Entry 4XC7 (X-ray diffraction, 3.45 A resolution); this record covers chains A and B.

== Chain A (and B) ==
Molecule: Isobutyryl-CoA mutase fused
From: Ralstonia metallidurans (strain CH34 / ATCC 43123 / DSM 2839)
Notes: EC 5.4.99.13; chain B of this document is another copy of the same molecule, construct and numbering; everything in this record applies to it too
UniProtKB: Q1LRY0 (Q1LRY0_RALME); numbering as in UniProt (aligned over 1-1093)
Chain sequence (1113 residues; numbered -19 to 1093; the number before each row is that of its first residue; numbers below 1 keep their minus sign (Met-19 is residue -19)):
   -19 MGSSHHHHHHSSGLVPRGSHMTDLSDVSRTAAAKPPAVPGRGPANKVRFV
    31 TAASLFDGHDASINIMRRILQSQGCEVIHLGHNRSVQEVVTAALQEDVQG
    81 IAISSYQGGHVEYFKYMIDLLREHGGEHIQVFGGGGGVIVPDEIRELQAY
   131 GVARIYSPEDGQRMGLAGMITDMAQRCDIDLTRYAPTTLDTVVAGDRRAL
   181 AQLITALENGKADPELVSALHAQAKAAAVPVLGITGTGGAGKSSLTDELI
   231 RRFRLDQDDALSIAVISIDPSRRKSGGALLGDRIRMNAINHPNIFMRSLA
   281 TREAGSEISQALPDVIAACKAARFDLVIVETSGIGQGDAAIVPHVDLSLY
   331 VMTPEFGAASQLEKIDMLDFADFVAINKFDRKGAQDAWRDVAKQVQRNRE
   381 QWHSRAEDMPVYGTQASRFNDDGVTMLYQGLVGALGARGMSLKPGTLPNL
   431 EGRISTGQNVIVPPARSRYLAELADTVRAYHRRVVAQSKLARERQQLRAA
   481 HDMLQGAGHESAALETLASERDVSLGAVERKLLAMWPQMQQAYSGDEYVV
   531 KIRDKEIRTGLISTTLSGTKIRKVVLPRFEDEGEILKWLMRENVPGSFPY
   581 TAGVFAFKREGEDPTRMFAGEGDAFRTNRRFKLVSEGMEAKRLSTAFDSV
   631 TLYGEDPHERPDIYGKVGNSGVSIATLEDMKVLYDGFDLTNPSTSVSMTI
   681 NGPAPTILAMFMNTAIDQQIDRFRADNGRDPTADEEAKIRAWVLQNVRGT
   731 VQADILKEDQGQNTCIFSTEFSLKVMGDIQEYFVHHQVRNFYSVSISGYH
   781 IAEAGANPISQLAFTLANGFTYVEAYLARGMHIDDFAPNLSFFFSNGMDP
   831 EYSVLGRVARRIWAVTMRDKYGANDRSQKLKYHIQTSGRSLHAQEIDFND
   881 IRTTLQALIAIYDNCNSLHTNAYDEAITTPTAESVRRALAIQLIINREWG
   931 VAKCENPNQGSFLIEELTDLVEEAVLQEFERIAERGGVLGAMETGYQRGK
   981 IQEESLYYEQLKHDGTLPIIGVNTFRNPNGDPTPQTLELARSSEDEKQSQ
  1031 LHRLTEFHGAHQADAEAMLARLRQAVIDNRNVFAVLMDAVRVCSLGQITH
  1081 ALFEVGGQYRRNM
Disordered / not traced: -19 to 21, 286-287, 314-316, 530-535, 1013-1020 (chain B: -19 to 21, 531-533, 1013-1018)
Differences from the reference sequence: initiating methionine (-19); expression tag (-18 to 0)
Small-molecule neighbours: Butyryl Coenzyme A (BCO): Phe585, Phe587, Lys588, Arg589, Glu592, Arg596, Phe598, Arg622, Ser624, Ser675, Ser677, Thr679, Arg728, Thr730, Gln732, Tyr772, Tyr779, His780, Ser821, Phe823, Arg856, Lys861, Tyr862, His863, Gln865, Asn896, Ser897
Swiss-Prot annotation at these positions:
  - binding site (adenosylcob(III)alamin): His39
  - binding site (GTP): Gly219 to Ser224, Arg265, Asn357 to Asp360, Glu973, Asn1092
  - binding site (Mg(2+)): Ser223, Ile248, Asp249, Asp262, Glu310, Thr311
  - binding site (substrate): Phe587, Arg622, Arg728, Tyr772, Ser821, Arg856, Lys861
  - mutagenesis: Phe598 (F598A: Switches the substrate specificity and enhances the catalytic efficiency of the isovaleryl-CoA mutase over the native isobutyryl-CoA mutase activity about 4000-fold ...)
What the authors report for this chain:
  - conformationally variable residues (order/disorder transition): Arg252 to Gly256, Thr281 to Ala291, Ser312 to Asp318
  - catalytic residues: Asp249, Arg265 (proposed by the authors, not directly observed)

== How chain A and chain B interact ==
Pairs across the interface - 166 pairs, chain A then chain B:
  Arg472(A) with Glu560(B)
  Glu473(A) with Met483(B)
  Gln476(A) with Gln476(B); Ala479(B)
  Leu477(A) with Ala480(B), hydrophobic; Met483(B), hydrophobic
  Ala479(A) with Gln476(B)
  Ala480(A) with Leu477(B), hydrophobic; Ala480(B), hydrophobic; Leu494(B), hydrophobic
  Met483(A) with Glu473(B); Leu477(B), hydrophobic; Leu497(B); Arg501(B)
  Leu484(A) with Ala493(B); Leu494(B), hydrophobic; Leu497(B), hydrophobic
  Ala487(A) with Leu497(B), hydrophobic
  His489(A) with Ala493(B)
  Ser491(A) with Ser491(B)
  Ala493(A) with His489(B)
  Leu497(A) with Met483(B); Leu484(B), hydrophobic; Ala487(B), hydrophobic
  Arg501(A) with Met483(B)
  Thr545(A) with Pro830(B); Glu831(B), hydrogen bond
  Leu546(A) with Asp829(B); Tyr987(B), hydrophobic; Tyr988(B), hydrophobic; Leu991(B), hydrophobic
  Ser547(A) with Asn787(B), hydrogen bond; Pro788(B); Ile789(B); Glu831(B), hydrogen bond
  Thr549(A) with Ile789(B); Glu831(B), hydrogen bond; Leu950(B)
  Lys550(A) with Leu950(B)
  Ile551(A) with Pro830(B), hydrophobic; Leu947(B), hydrophobic
  Arg552(A) with Glu946(B), salt bridge
  Val555(A) with Phe942(B); Glu946(B)
  Pro557(A) with Phe942(B), hydrophobic
  Arg558(A) with Glu564(B); Lys567(B); Glu946(B); Asp949(B), salt bridge
  Phe559(A) with Phe559(B), hydrophobic; Glu564(B); Phe942(B), hydrophobic
  Glu560(A) with Arg472(B); Glu564(B), hydrogen bond (backbone-side chain)
  Asp561(A) with Asp561(B)
  Glu564(A) with Arg558(B); Phe559(B); Glu560(B), hydrogen bond (side chain-backbone)
  Lys567(A) with Arg558(B)
  Trp568(A) with Phe942(B)
  Asn787(A) with Ser547(B), hydrogen bond
  Pro788(A) with Ser547(B)
  Ile789(A) with Ser547(B); Thr549(B)
  Met828(A) with Ile924(B), hydrophobic; Glu928(B); Trp929(B), hydrophobic; Gly930(B), hydrogen bond (backbone-backbone)
  Asp829(A) with Leu546(B)
  Pro830(A) with Thr545(B); Ile551(B), hydrophobic; Gly930(B)
  Glu831(A) with Thr545(B), hydrogen bond; Ser547(B), hydrogen bond; Thr549(B), hydrogen bond
  Ser833(A) with Val931(B)
  Glu875(A) with Arg916(B), salt bridge
  Asp877(A) with Glu913(B); Arg917(B), salt bridge
  Phe878(A) with Arg916(B); Ala920(B), hydrophobic; Ile924(B)
  Ile881(A) with Thr884(B); Ile921(B), hydrophobic; Ile924(B), hydrophobic
  Arg882(A) with Glu928(B), salt bridge
  Thr884(A) with Ile881(B)
  Leu885(A) with Leu888(B), hydrophobic; Trp929(B)
  Leu888(A) with Leu885(B), hydrophobic; Leu888(B), hydrophobic
  Ile889(A) with Trp929(B), hydrophobic
  Glu913(A) with Asp877(B)
  Arg916(A) with Glu875(B), salt bridge; Phe878(B); Phe1005(B), hydrogen bond (side chain-backbone); Arg1006(B); Asn1007(B)
  Arg917(A) with Asp877(B), salt bridge; Phe878(B); Ile881(B); Arg917(B)
  Leu919(A) with Phe1005(B), hydrophobic
  Ala920(A) with Phe878(B), hydrophobic
  Ile921(A) with Ile881(B), hydrophobic
  Leu923(A) with Ile1000(B), hydrophobic; Phe1005(B), hydrophobic
  Ile924(A) with Met828(B), hydrophobic; Phe878(B); Ile881(B), hydrophobic; Arg882(B); Ile1000(B)
  Arg927(A) with Pro998(B)
  Glu928(A) with Met828(B); Arg882(B), salt bridge; Pro998(B); Ile999(B); Ile1000(B), hydrogen bond (side chain-backbone)
  Trp929(A) with Gly827(B); Met828(B), hydrophobic; Leu885(B); Ile889(B), hydrophobic
  Gly930(A) with Met828(B), hydrogen bond (backbone-backbone); Pro830(B)
  Val931(A) with Ser833(B); Leu943(B), hydrophobic
  Cys934(A) with Leu943(B), hydrophobic
  Pro937(A) with Ser941(B), hydrogen bond (backbone-side chain); Leu943(B), hydrophobic
  Gln939(A) with Ser941(B); Phe942(B), hydrogen bond (backbone-backbone)
  Gly940(A) with Gly940(B); Ser941(B); Phe942(B)
  Ser941(A) with Pro937(B), hydrogen bond (side chain-backbone); Gln939(B); Gly940(B); Ser941(B)
  Phe942(A) with Val555(B); Pro557(B), hydrophobic; Phe559(B), hydrophobic; Trp568(B); Gln939(B), hydrogen bond (backbone-backbone); Gly940(B)
  Leu943(A) with Val931(B), hydrophobic; Cys934(B), hydrophobic; Pro937(B), hydrophobic
  Glu946(A) with Arg552(B), salt bridge; Val555(B); Arg558(B), salt bridge
  Leu947(A) with Ile551(B), hydrophobic
  Leu950(A) with Thr549(B)
  Tyr987(A) with Leu546(B), hydrophobic
  Tyr988(A) with Leu546(B), hydrophobic
  Leu991(A) with Leu546(B), hydrophobic
  Pro998(A) with Arg927(B); Glu928(B)
  Ile999(A) with Glu928(B)
  Ile1000(A) with Leu923(B); Ile924(B), hydrophobic; Glu928(B), hydrogen bond (backbone-side chain)
  Phe1005(A) with Arg916(B), hydrogen bond (backbone-side chain); Leu919(B), hydrophobic; Leu923(B), hydrophobic
  Arg1006(A) with Arg916(B)
  Asn1007(A) with Arg916(B)
Also at the interface, not in a pair above, chain A (87 interface residues in all): Gln475, Leu494, Leu556, Gly827, Gln886, Ile925, Leu997, Thr1004
Also at the interface, not in a pair above, chain B (88 interface residues in all): Gln475, Lys550, Leu556, Gln886, Ile925, Leu997, Pro1008

== In short ==
87 residues of chain A and 88 residues of chain B are in contact; the contacts include 20 hydrogen bonds and
10 salt bridges. Polar contacts include Arg552(A)-Glu946(B), Arg558(A)-Asp949(B) and Glu875(A)-Arg916(B).
Ligands of chain A: Butyryl Coenzyme A. From the paper: catalytic residues Asp249(A) and Arg265(A);
conformational variability at Arg252(A), Thr281(A) and Ser312(A).
Chain A and chain B are both Isobutyryl-CoA mutase fused (Ralstonia metallidurans (strain CH34 / ATCC 43123 /
DSM 2839)); the structure, Isobutyryl-CoA mutase fused with bound butyryl-CoA and without cobalamin or GDP
(apo-IcmF), was determined by X-ray diffraction (same publication as 4XC6).
